Entry 1FZJ (X-ray diffraction, 1.90 A resolution); this record covers chains A and B of the 3 polymer chains in the assembly.

Chain A:
Molecule: H-2 class I histocompatibility antigen, K-B alpha chain
Source organism: Mus musculus
Notes: fragment: extracellular domain
Reference sequence: P01901 (HA1B_MOUSE); residues 1-274 here correspond to UniProt positions 22-295 (UniProt number = residue number + 21)
Chain sequence (274 residues; each row starts with the number of its first residue):
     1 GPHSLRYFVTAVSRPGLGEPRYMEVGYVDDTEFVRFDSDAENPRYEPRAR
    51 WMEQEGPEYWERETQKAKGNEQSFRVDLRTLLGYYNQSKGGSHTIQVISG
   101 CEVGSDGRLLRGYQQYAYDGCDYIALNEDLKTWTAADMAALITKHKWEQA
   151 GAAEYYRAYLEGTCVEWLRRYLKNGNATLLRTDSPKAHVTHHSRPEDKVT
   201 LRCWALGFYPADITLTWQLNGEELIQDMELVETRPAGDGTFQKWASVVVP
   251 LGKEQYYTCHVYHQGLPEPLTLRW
Sequence notes: modified residue (121); engineered mutation A152 (Glu173 in P01901), Y155 (Arg176 in P01901), Y156 (Leu177 in P01901)
Modified positions: C121 (s-hydroxycysteine; CSO)
Cystine bridges: C101-C164, C203-C259
Covalent attachments: N-acetylglucosamine (NAG) linked to N86; glycan linked to N176
UniProt features mapped onto this chain:
  - glycosylation (N-linked (GlcNAc...) asparagine): N86, N176
Reported in the primary citation:
  - contacts within the chain: Y156-L160 (hydrophobic contact)
  - conformationally variable residues (helix shift): W133, G151 to E154, Y159 to T163
  - post-translational modification sites: N86, N176

Chain B:
Molecule: Beta-2-microglobulin
Source organism: Mus musculus
Reference sequence: P01887 (B2MG_MOUSE); residues 1-99 here correspond to UniProt positions 21-119 (UniProt number = residue number + 20)
Chain sequence (99 residues; numbered 1 to 99; the number before each row is that of its first residue):
     1 IQKTPQIQVYSRHPPENGKPNILNCYVTQFHPPHIEIQMLKNGKKIPKVE
    51 MSDMSFSKDWSFYILAHTEFTPTETDTYACRVKHDSMAEPKTVYWDRDM
Cystine bridges: C25-C80

Chain A / chain B interface:
Residue-residue contacts (61):
  F8(A) - F56(B)
  V9(A) - F56(B)
  T10(A) - F56(B)
  T10(A) - F62(B)
  V12(A) - P33(B)  hydrophobic
  M23(A) - M54(B)  hydrophobic
  V25(A) - M54(B)
  Y27(A) - D53(B)  hydrogen bond (side chain-backbone)
  Y27(A) - M54(B)  hydrogen bond (side chain-backbone)
  E32(A) - S52(B)
  E32(A) - D53(B)  hydrogen bond (side chain-backbone)
  R35(A) - M51(B)  hydrogen bond (side chain-backbone)
  R48(A) - M51(B)  hydrogen bond (side chain-backbone)
  R48(A) - S52(B)
  T94(A) - P33(B)
  Q96(A) - H31(B)  hydrogen bond
  Q96(A) - F56(B)
  Q96(A) - W60(B)  hydrogen bond (side chain-backbone)
  Q96(A) - F62(B)
  V97(A) - F56(B)
  I98(A) - F56(B)  hydrophobic
  Q115(A) - W60(B)
  Y116(A) - W60(B)
  A117(A) - W60(B)  hydrophobic
  D119(A) - I1(B)  hydrogen bond (backbone-backbone)
  D119(A) - H31(B)
  G120(A) - I1(B)
  G120(A) - H31(B)
  G120(A) - D59(B)
  G120(A) - W60(B)
  C121(A) - I1(B)
  D122(A) - W60(B)  hydrogen bond
  T190(A) - M99(B)  hydrogen bond (side chain-backbone)
  H192(A) - D98(B)  hydrogen bond (side chain-backbone)
  H192(A) - M99(B)  hydrogen bond (side chain-backbone)
  R202(A) - M99(B)  hydrogen bond (side chain-backbone)
  W204(A) - M99(B)  hydrogen bond (side chain-backbone)
  L206(A) - P14(B)  hydrophobic
  G207(A) - R12(B)
  V231(A) - Q8(B)
  E232(A) - Q29(B)  hydrogen bond
  E232(A) - Y63(B)  hydrogen bond
  R234(A) - Q8(B)  hydrogen bond
  R234(A) - Y10(B)
  R234(A) - Y26(B)
  P235(A) - Y10(B)  hydrogen bond (backbone-side chain)
  P235(A) - Y26(B)
  P235(A) - D53(B)
  P235(A) - L65(B)  hydrophobic
  A236(A) - R12(B)
  A236(A) - I22(B)
  A236(A) - N24(B)  hydrogen bond (backbone-side chain)
  G237(A) - N24(B)  hydrogen bond (backbone-side chain)
  G237(A) - L65(B)
  G237(A) - H67(B)
  D238(A) - R12(B)  salt bridge
  D238(A) - I22(B)
  T240(A) - R12(B)  hydrogen bond
  Q242(A) - Y10(B)
  Q242(A) - S11(B)  hydrogen bond (side chain-backbone)
  W244(A) - M99(B)
Other interface residues (no listed pair), chain A (39 interface residues in all): H188, T233
Other interface residues (no listed pair), chain B (26 interface residues in all): S55

Overview:
The interface between chain A and chain B involves 39 residues on one side and 26 on the other; the contacts
include 22 hydrogen bonds and 1 salt bridge. Polar contacts include D238(A)-R12(B), Y27(A)-D53(B) and
Y27(A)-M54(B). Covalently linked N-acetylglucosamine: at N86(A). From the paper: modification sites N86(A) and
N176(A); conformational variability at W133(A), G151(A) and Y159(A).
Chain A is H-2 class I histocompatibility antigen, K-B alpha chain and chain B is Beta-2-microglobulin, both
from Mus musculus; the structure, MHC class I natural mutant H-2KBM1 heavy chain complexed with beta-2
microglobulin and vesicular stomatitis virus ..., was determined by X-ray diffraction, deposited together with
1FZK, 1FZM and 1FZO.
